PDB entry 1O2E | X-ray diffraction, 2.60 A resolution | chain A

# Chain A
Protein: Phospholipase A2
Organism: Bos taurus
Notes: EC 3.1.1.4
UniProtKB: P00593 (PA21B_BOVIN); residues 1-123 here correspond to UniProt positions 23-145 (UniProt number = residue number + 22)
Sequence (123 residues; row label = number of the first residue in the row):
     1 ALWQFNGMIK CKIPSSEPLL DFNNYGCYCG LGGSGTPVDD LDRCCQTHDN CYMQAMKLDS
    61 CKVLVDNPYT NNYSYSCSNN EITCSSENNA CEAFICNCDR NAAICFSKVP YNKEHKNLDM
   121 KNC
Disulfide bonds: Cys11-Cys77, Cys27-Cys123, Cys29-Cys45, Cys44-Cys105, Cys51-Cys98, Cys61-Cys91, Cys84-Cys96
Sequence notes: engineered mutation Met53 (Lys75 in P00593), Met56 (Lys78 in P00593), Met120 (Lys142 in P00593)
Ion coordination: Ca2+: Tyr28, Gly30, Gly32, Asp49 (together with 4-methoxybenzoic acid)
Ligand contacts: 4-methoxybenzoic acid (ANN): Leu2, Phe5, Ile9, Pro18, Leu19, Phe22, Asn23, Tyr28, Cys29, Gly30, Leu31, Cys45, His48, Asp49, Tyr69, Phe106
Swiss-Prot annotation at these positions:
  - active site: His48, Asp99
  - binding site (Ca(2+)): Tyr28, Gly30, Gly32, Asp49
Reported in the primary citation:
  - binding site for 4-methoxybenzoic acid: His48, Tyr69
  - Ca2+ coordination: Asp49
  - conformationally variable residues (order/disorder transition): Ser60 to Thr70
  - catalytic residues: His48 (citing earlier work)

# Overview
Bound to chain A: 4-methoxybenzoic acid. The Ca2+ site is built by Tyr28, Gly30, Gly32 and Asp49. Curated
annotation (UniProt) lists active-site residues His48 and Asp99 and 4 Ca2+-binding residues. From the paper:
the catalytic residue His48; a binding site for 4-methoxybenzoic acid at His48 and Tyr69.
Chain A is Phospholipase A2 (Bos taurus); the structure, Structure of the triple mutant (K53,56,120M) + Anisic
acid complex of phospholipase A2, was determined by X-ray diffraction, deposited together with 1O3W.
